8W2U - chains B and R of the 20 polymer chains in the assembly; structure by electron microscopy, 2.46 A resolution.

[Chain B (and R)]
Name: Poly [ADP-ribose] polymerase tankyrase-2
Organism: Homo sapiens
Notes: EC 2.4.2.30, 2.4.2.-; chain R of this document is another copy of the same molecule, construct and numbering; everything in this record applies to it too
UniProtKB: Q9H2K2 (TNKS2_HUMAN); numbering as in UniProt (aligned over 850-1166)
Amino-acid sequence (317 residues; each row starts with the number of its first residue):
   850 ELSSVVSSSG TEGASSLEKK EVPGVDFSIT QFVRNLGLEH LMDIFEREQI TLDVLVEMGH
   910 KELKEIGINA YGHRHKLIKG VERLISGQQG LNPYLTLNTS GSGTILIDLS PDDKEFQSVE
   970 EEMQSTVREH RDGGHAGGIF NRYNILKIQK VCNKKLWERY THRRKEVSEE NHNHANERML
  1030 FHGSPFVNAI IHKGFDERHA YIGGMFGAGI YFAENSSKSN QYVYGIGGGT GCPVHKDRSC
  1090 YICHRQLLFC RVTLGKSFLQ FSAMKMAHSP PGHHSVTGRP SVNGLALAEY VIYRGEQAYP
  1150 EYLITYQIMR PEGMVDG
Disordered / not traced: 850-874, 1159-1166
Bound ions: Zn2+: Cys-1081, His-1084, Cys-1089, Cys-1092
Swiss-Prot annotation at these positions:
  - binding site (Zn(2+)): Cys-1081, His-1084, Cys-1089, Cys-1092
  - mutagenesis: Met-1054 (M1054V: Loss of activity)
What the authors report for this chain:
  - specificity-determining residues: Leu-1136
  - specificity-determining residues: Ala-1112 (by similarity / conservation)
  - mutagenesis - L1136Y: unchanged signaling in response to XAV939

[Chain B / chain R interface]
Residue-residue contacts (40):
  Gly-939(B) / Asn-1022(R)
  Leu-940(B) / Asn-1022(R)  hydrogen bond (backbone-side chain)
  Asn-941(B) / Asn-1022(R)
  Leu-944(B) / Glu-1018(R)
  Arg-1008(B) / Glu-1015(R)
  His-1011(B) / His-1011(R)  hydrogen bond
  Glu-1018(B) / Leu-944(R)
  Asn-1022(B) / Gly-939(R)
  Asn-1022(B) / Leu-940(R)
  Asn-1022(B) / Asn-941(R)  hydrogen bond
  Glu-1046(B) / His-1117(R)
  Glu-1046(B) / Arg-1143(R)  salt bridge
  Arg-1047(B) / Ser-1118(R)
  Arg-1047(B) / Pro-1119(R)
  Arg-1047(B) / Pro-1120(R)
  Arg-1047(B) / Gly-1121(R)
  Arg-1047(B) / His-1122(R)  hydrogen bond (side chain-backbone)
  His-1048(B) / Pro-1120(R)
  Ala-1049(B) / His-1117(R)
  Ala-1057(B) / Ala-1116(R)  hydrophobic
  Ala-1057(B) / His-1117(R)  hydrogen bond (backbone-side chain)
  Ala-1116(B) / Ala-1057(R)  hydrophobic
  Ala-1116(B) / Ala-1116(R)  hydrophobic
  Ala-1116(B) / His-1117(R)
  His-1117(B) / Glu-1046(R)
  His-1117(B) / Ala-1057(R)  hydrogen bond (side chain-backbone)
  His-1117(B) / Ala-1116(R)  hydrogen bond (side chain-backbone)
  His-1117(B) / His-1117(R)
  His-1117(B) / Tyr-1142(R)
  Ser-1118(B) / Arg-1047(R)
  Pro-1119(B) / Arg-1047(R)
  Pro-1120(B) / Arg-1047(R)
  Pro-1120(B) / His-1048(R)
  Gly-1121(B) / Arg-1047(R)
  His-1122(B) / Arg-1047(R)  hydrogen bond (backbone-side chain)
  Tyr-1142(B) / His-1117(R)
  Arg-1143(B) / Glu-1046(R)  salt bridge
  Arg-1143(B) / Arg-1143(R)
  Arg-1143(B) / Glu-1145(R)  salt bridge
  Glu-1145(B) / Arg-1143(R)  salt bridge
Also at the interface, not in a pair above, chain B (26 interface residues in all): Glu-1015, Glu-1019, His-1123
Also at the interface, not in a pair above, chain R (25 interface residues in all): Arg-1008, Ala-1049, His-1123

[In short]
Chain B and chain R form an interface of 26 and 25 residues respectively, with 8 hydrogen bonds and 4 salt
bridges. Polar pairs include Glu-1046(B)/Arg-1143(R), Arg-1143(B)/Glu-1145(R) and Leu-940(B)/Asn-1022(R). The
paper reports that L1136Y of chain B leaves signaling in response to XAV939 unchanged; specificity
determinants Leu-1136(B) and Ala-1112(B).
Both chains are Poly [ADP-ribose] polymerase tankyrase-2 (Homo sapiens). Entry 8W2U (Cryo-EM structure of
human tankyrase 2 SAM-PARP filament -apo state (consensus map)) was determined by electron microscopy,
deposited together with 8W23, 8W25, 8W27, 8W28 and 8W2T.
